Entry 8JCX (electron microscopy, 3.00 A resolution); this record covers chains 2 and 3.

== Chain 2 ==
Name: Metabotropic glutamate receptor 2, Peptidyl-prolyl cis-trans isomerase FKBP1A
Organism: Homo sapiens
Notes: EC 5.2.1.8
Reference sequence: chimeric construct of Q14416, P62942: residues 19-872 from Q14416 (GRM2_HUMAN) positions 19-872 (same numbers); residues 881-987 from P62942 positions 2-108 (UniProt number = residue number - 879)
Sequence (993 residues; numbered 9 to 1001; the number before each row is that of its first residue):
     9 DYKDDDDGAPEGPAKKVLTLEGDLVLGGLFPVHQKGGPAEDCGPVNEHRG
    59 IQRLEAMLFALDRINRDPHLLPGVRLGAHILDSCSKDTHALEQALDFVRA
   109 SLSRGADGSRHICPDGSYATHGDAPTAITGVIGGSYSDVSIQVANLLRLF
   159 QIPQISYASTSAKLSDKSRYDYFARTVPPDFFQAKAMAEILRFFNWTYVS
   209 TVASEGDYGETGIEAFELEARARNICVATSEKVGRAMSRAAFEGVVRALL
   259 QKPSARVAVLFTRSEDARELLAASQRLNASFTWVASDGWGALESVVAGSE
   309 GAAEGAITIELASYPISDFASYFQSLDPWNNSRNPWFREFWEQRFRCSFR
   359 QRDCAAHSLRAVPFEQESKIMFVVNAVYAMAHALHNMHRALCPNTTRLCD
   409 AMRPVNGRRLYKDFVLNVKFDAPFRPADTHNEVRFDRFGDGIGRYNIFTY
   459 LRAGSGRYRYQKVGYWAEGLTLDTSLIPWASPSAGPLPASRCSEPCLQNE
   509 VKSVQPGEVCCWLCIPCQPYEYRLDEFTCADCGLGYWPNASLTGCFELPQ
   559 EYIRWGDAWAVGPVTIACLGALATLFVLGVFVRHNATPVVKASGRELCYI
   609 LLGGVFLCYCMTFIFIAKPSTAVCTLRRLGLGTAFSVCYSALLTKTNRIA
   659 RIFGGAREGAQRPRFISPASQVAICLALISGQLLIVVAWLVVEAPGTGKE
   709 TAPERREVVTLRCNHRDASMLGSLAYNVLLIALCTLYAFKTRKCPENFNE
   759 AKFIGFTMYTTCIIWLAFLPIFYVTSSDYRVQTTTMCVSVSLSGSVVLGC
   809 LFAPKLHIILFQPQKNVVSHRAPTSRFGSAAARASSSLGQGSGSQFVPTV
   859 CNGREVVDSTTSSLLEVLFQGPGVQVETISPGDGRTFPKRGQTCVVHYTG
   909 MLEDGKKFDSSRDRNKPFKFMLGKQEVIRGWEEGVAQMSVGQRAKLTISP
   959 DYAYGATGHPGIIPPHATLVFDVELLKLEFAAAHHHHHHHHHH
Unresolved in the structure: 9-23, 112-131, 661-674, 819-1001
Disulfides: Cys50-Cys92, Cys234-Cys518, Cys355-Cys362, Cys400-Cys407, Cys500-Cys519, Cys504-Cys522, Cys525-Cys537, Cys540-Cys553, Cys632-Cys721
Covalently attached groups: N-acetylglucosamine (NAG) linked to Asn203
Differences from the reference sequence: expression tag (9-18, 988-1001); linker (873-880)
Ligand contacts: Z99 (2-[(1S,2S)-2-carboxycyclopropyl]-3-(9H-xanthen-9-yl)-D-alanine): Arg57, Arg61, Ser143, Tyr144, Ser145, Ala166, Ser167, Thr168, Ser169, Asp188, Asp215, Tyr216, Arg271, Lys377
Curated features (UniProtKB/Swiss-Prot):
  - region: Ala677 to Ala685 (Important for interaction with HTR2A)
  - binding site (L-glutamate): Arg57, Arg61, Ser145, Ala166, Thr168, Asp295, Lys377
  - glycosylation (N-linked (GlcNAc...) asparagine): Asn203, Asn286, Asn338, Asn402, Asn547
  - modified residue: Lys932 (N6-acetyllysine)

== Chain 3 ==
Name: Metabotropic glutamate receptor 3, Serine/threonine-protein kinase mTOR
Organism: Homo sapiens
Notes: EC 2.7.11.1
Reference sequence: chimeric construct of Q14832, A0A8V8TRG9: residues 23-879 from Q14832 (GRM3_HUMAN) positions 23-879 (same numbers); residues 888-982 from A0A8V8TRG9 positions 1949-2043 (UniProt number = residue number + 1061)
Sequence (993 residues; each row starts with the number of its first residue; numbers below 1 keep their minus sign (Asp-8 is residue -8)):
    -8 DYKDDDDKGAPWSHPQFEKGSGSWSHPQFEKLGDHNFLRREIKIEGDLVL
    42 GGLFPINEKGTGTEECGRINEDRGIQRLEAMLFAIDEINKDDYLLPGVKL
    92 GVHILDTCSRDTYALEQSLEFVRASLTKVDEAEYMCPDGSYAIQENIPLL
   142 IAGVIGGSYSSVSIQVANLLRLFQIPQISYASTSAKLSDKSRYDYFARTV
   192 PPDFYQAKAMAEILRFFNWTYVSTVASEGDYGETGIEAFEQEARLRNICI
   242 ATAEKVGRSNIRKSYDSVIRELLQKPNARVVVLFMRSDDSRELIAAASRA
   292 NASFTWVASDGWGAQESIIKGSEHVAYGAITLELASQPVRQFDRYFQSLN
   342 PYNNHRNPWFRDFWEQKFQCSLQNKRNHRRVCDKHLAIDSSNYEQESKIM
   392 FVVNAVYAMAHALHKMQRTLCPNTTKLCDAMKILDGKKLYKDYLLKINFT
   442 APFNPNKDADSIVKFDTFGDGMGRYNVFNFQNVGGKYSYLKVGHWAETLS
   492 LDVNSIHWSRNSVPTSQCSDPCAPNEMKNMQPGDVCCWICIPCEPYEYLA
   542 DEFTCMDCGSGQWPTADLTGCYDLPEDYIRWEDAWAIGPVTIACLGFMCT
   592 CMVVTVFIKHNNTPLVKASGRELCYILLFGVGLSYCMTFFFIAKPSPVIC
   642 ALRRLGLGSSFAICYSALLTKTNCIARIFDGVKNGAQRPKFISPSSQVFI
   692 CLGLILVQIVMVSVWLILEAPGTRRYTLAEKRETVILKCNVKDSSMLISL
   742 TYDVILVILCTVYAFKTRKCPENFNEAKFIGFTMYTTCIIWLAFLPIFYV
   792 TSSDYRVQTTTMCISVSLSGFVVLGCLFAPKVHIILFQPQKNVVTHRLHL
   842 NRFSVSGTGTTYSQSSASTYVPTVCNGREVLDSTTSSLLEVLFQGPAILW
   892 HEMWHEGLEEASRLYFGERNVKGMFEVLEPLHAMMERGPQTLKETSFNQA
   942 YGRDLMEAQEWCRKYMKSGNVKDLTQAWDLYYHVFRRISKQEF
Unresolved in the structure: -8 to 29, 118-136, 605-612, 666-683, 826-984
Disulfides: Cys57-Cys99, Cys240-Cys527, Cys361-Cys373, Cys412-Cys419, Cys509-Cys528, Cys513-Cys531, Cys534-Cys546, Cys549-Cys562, Cys641-Cys730
Covalently attached groups: N-acetylglucosamine (NAG) linked to Asn209
Differences from the reference sequence: expression tag (-8 to 22, 983-984); linker (880-887)
Ligand contacts: Z99 (2-[(1S,2S)-2-carboxycyclopropyl]-3-(9H-xanthen-9-yl)-D-alanine): Arg64, Arg68, Ser149, Tyr150, Ser151, Ala172, Ser173, Thr174, Ser175, Asp194, Asp221, Tyr222, Arg277, Gly302, Lys389
Curated features (UniProtKB/Swiss-Prot):
  - binding site (L-glutamate): Ser151, Ala172 to Thr174, Tyr222, Asp301, Lys389
  - glycosylation (N-linked (GlcNAc...) asparagine): Asn209, Asn292, Asn414, Asn439

== Chain 2 / chain 3 interface ==
Contacting residue pairs (20; chain 2 residue first):
  Leu99(2) with Leu163(3)
  Leu103(2) with Leu117(3), hydrophobic; Phe164(3), hydrophobic
  Val106(2) with Leu110(3), hydrophobic
  Arg107(2) with Leu110(3); Arg114(3); Leu117(3)
  Leu110(2) with Glu107(3); Leu110(3), hydrophobic
  Asn153(2) with Arg162(3); Leu163(3)
  Leu154(2) with Leu163(3), hydrophobic
  Arg156(2) with Asn159(3)
  Leu157(2) with Leu106(3); Gln156(3); Asn159(3); Leu160(3), hydrophobic
  Ser176(2) with Arg183(3), hydrogen bond
  Arg177(2) with Ser182(3), hydrogen bond (side chain-backbone); Arg183(3)
Interface residues without a listed pair, chain 2 (14 interface residues in all): Gln150, Phe158, Asp174

== Summary ==
14 residues of chain 2 face 13 of chain 3 across their interface, with 2 hydrogen bonds. Polar contacts
include Ser176(2)-Arg183(3) and Arg177(2)-Ser182(3). Bound to chain 2: compound Z99. Ligands of chain 3:
compound Z99. N-acetylglucosamine is covalently linked to Asn203(2).
Here chain 2 is Metabotropic glutamate receptor 2, Peptidyl-prolyl cis-trans isomerase FKBP1A and chain 3 is
Metabotropic glutamate receptor 3, Serine/threonine-protein kinase mTOR, both from Homo sapiens. Entry 8JCX
(Cryo-EM structure of mGlu2-mGlu3 heterodimer in presence of LY341495 and NAM563 (dimerization mode II)) was
determined by electron microscopy, deposited together with 8JCU, 8JCV, 8JCW, 8JCY, 8JCZ, 8JD0 and 6 further
entries.
